6VK9 - chains U and W of the 32 polymer chains in the assembly; structure by electron microscopy, 3.80 A resolution.

== Chain U (and W) ==
Molecule: Geopilin domain 1 protein
Organism: Geobacter sulfurreducens
Notes: chain W of this document is another copy of the same molecule, construct and numbering; everything in this record applies to it too
Reference sequence: Q74D23 (Q74D23_GEOSL); residues 1-61 here correspond to UniProt positions 30-90 (UniProt number = residue number + 29)
Amino-acid sequence (61 residues; row label = number of the first residue in the row):
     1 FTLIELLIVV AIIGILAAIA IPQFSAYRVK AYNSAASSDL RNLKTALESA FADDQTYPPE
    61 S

== Interface between chain U and chain W ==
Pairs across the interface (9; chain U residue first):
  Ile8(U) - Leu3(W)  hydrophobic
  Val9(U) - Phe1(W)
  Val9(U) - Thr2(W)
  Val9(U) - Leu3(W)
  Ile12(U) - Leu6(W)  hydrophobic
  Ile13(U) - Leu6(W)  hydrophobic
  Leu16(U) - Leu6(W)  hydrophobic
  Leu16(U) - Val9(W)  hydrophobic
  Leu16(U) - Val10(W)  hydrophobic
Also at the interface, not in a pair above, chain U (6 interface residues in all): Glu5

== Overview ==
The chain U/chain W interface involves 6 residues from each chain.
Chain U and chain W are both Geopilin domain 1 protein (Geobacter sulfurreducens); the structure, Cryo-EM
structure of PilA-N/C from Geobacter sulfurreducens, was determined by electron microscopy.
